Entry 1NZD (X-ray diffraction, 2.00 A resolution); this record covers chain A.

[Chain A]
Name: DNA beta-glycosyltransferase
Source organism: Enterobacteria phage T4
Notes: EC 2.4.1.27
UniProt: P04547 (GSTB_BPT4); residue numbers follow UniProt; this construct covers 1-351
Chain sequence (351 residues; numbered 1 to 351; the number before each row is that of its first residue):
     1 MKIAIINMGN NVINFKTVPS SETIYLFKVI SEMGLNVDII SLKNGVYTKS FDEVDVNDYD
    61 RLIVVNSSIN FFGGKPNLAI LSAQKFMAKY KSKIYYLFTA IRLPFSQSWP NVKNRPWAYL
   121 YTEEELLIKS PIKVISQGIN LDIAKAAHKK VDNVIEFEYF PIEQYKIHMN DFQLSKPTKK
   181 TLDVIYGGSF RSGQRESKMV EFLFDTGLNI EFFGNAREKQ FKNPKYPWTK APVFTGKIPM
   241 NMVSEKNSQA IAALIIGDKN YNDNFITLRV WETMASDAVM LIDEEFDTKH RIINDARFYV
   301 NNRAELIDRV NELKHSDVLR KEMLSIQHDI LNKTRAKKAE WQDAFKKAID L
Sequence notes: engineered mutation Ala-100 (Asp in P04547)
Residues lining bound ligands: uridine-5'-diphosphate-glucose (UPG): Val-18, Glu-22, Thr-99, Gln-137, Glu-163, Tyr-165, Lys-166, Tyr-186, Gly-187, Gly-188, Ser-189, Arg-191, Arg-195, Phe-213, Gly-214, Gly-236, Lys-237, Ile-238, Pro-239, Met-240, Val-243, Tyr-261, Phe-265, Thr-267, Leu-268, Arg-269, Glu-272

[In short]
Ligands of chain A: uridine-5'-diphosphate-glucose.
Chain A is DNA beta-glycosyltransferase (Enterobacteria phage T4); the structure, T4 phage BGT-D100A mutant in
complex with UDP-glucose: Form I, was determined by X-ray diffraction together with 1NVK, 1NZF and 1J39 from
the same study.
